PDB entry 1J49 | X-ray diffraction, 2.20 A resolution | chains A and B

== Chain A (and B) ==
Molecule: D-lactate dehydrogenase
From: Lactobacillus delbrueckii subsp. bulgaricus
Notes: EC 1.1.1.28; chain B of this document is another copy of the same molecule, construct and numbering; everything in this record applies to it too
UniProtKB: P26297 (LDHD_LACDE); residues 1-333 here = UniProt positions 1-333
Sequence (333 residues; numbered 1 to 333; the number before each row is that of its first residue):
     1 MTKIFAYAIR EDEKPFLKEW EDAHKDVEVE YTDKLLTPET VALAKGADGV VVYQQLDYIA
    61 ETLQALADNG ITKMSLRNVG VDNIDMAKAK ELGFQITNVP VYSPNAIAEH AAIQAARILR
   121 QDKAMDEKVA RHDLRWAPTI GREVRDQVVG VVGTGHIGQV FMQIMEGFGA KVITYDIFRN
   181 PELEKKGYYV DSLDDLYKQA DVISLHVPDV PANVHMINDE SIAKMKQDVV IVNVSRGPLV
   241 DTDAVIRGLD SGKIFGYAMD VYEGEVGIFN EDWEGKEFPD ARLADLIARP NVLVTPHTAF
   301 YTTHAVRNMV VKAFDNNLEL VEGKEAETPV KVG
Not modelled in the structure: 333
Residues lining bound ligands: NAD (nicotinamide-adenine-dinucleotide): Y102, I107, V152, G153, T154, G155, H156, I157, Y175, D176, I177, F178, H206, V207, P208, N213, V234, S235, R236, D260, V261, H297, T298, A299, F300
Curated features (UniProtKB/Swiss-Prot):
  - active site: R236, E265, H297 (Proton donor)
  - binding site (NAD(+)): H156, I157, D176, V207, P208, N213, V234 to R236, D260
  - mutagenesis: H206 (H206Q: Increase of activity), R236 (R236K: Decrease of activity), D260 (D260N: Decrease of activity), E265 (E265Q: Decrease of activity), H297 (H297Q: 90% loss of activity)

== Interface between chain A and chain B ==
Pairs across the interface (132; chain A residue first):
  R10(A) with W136(B)
  D12(A) with I140(B)
  S103(A) with E143(B), hydrogen bond; R145(B), hydrogen bond
  N105(A) with E143(B); R145(B), hydrogen bond
  A106(A) with R120(B), hydrogen bond (backbone-side chain); E143(B)
  E109(A) with E143(B); V144(B), hydrogen bond (side chain-backbone); R145(B), hydrogen bond (side chain-backbone); F168(B)
  H110(A) with R120(B)
  I113(A) with A116(B), hydrophobic; R117(B)
  A116(A) with I113(B), hydrophobic
  R117(A) with I113(B); R117(B); D122(B), salt bridge; D126(B), salt bridge
  R120(A) with A106(B), hydrogen bond (side chain-backbone); H110(B); T298(B), hydrogen bond (side chain-backbone); A299(B), hydrogen bond (side chain-backbone); T302(B)
  D122(A) with Q114(B); R117(B), salt bridge
  M125(A) with P296(B); T298(B)
  D126(A) with R117(B), salt bridge
  V129(A) with I287(B); V294(B); P296(B)
  R131(A) with E274(B), salt bridge
  H132(A) with D272(B); W273(B), hydrogen bond (backbone-backbone); E274(B), hydrogen bond (backbone-backbone); F278(B)
  D133(A) with D272(B)
  L134(A) with I268(B); F269(B); N270(B), hydrogen bond (backbone-backbone); E271(B), hydrogen bond (backbone-backbone); W273(B); F278(B), hydrophobic; P296(B)
  R135(A) with N270(B); E271(B); D272(B), salt bridge
  W136(A) with R10(B); Y53(B), hydrophobic; Q55(B); N270(B), hydrogen bond (backbone-side chain); P296(B), hydrogen bond (side chain-backbone); H297(B), hydrogen bond (side chain-backbone); T298(B); F300(B), hydrophobic; Y301(B)
  A137(A) with Y301(B)
  T139(A) with Y301(B)
  I140(A) with Y301(B); T302(B); T303(B)
  G141(A) with Y301(B), hydrogen bond (backbone-backbone); T302(B); T303(B), hydrogen bond (backbone-backbone)
  E143(A) with S103(B), hydrogen bond; N105(B); A106(B); E109(B); T302(B), hydrogen bond; H304(B); A305(B)
  V144(A) with E109(B), hydrogen bond (backbone-side chain)
  R145(A) with S103(B), hydrogen bond; N105(B), hydrogen bond; E109(B), hydrogen bond (backbone-side chain); H304(B), hydrogen bond
  D146(A) with H304(B), salt bridge
  Q163(A) with G167(B), hydrogen bond (side chain-backbone)
  I164(A) with G167(B); F168(B), hydrophobic
  G167(A) with I164(B); G167(B)
  F168(A) with E109(B); I164(B), hydrophobic; F168(B), hydrophobic
  I268(A) with L134(B)
  N270(A) with L134(B), hydrogen bond (backbone-backbone); R135(B); W136(B), hydrogen bond
  E271(A) with H132(B); D133(B); L134(B), hydrogen bond (backbone-backbone); R135(B)
  D272(A) with H132(B); D133(B); R135(B), salt bridge
  W273(A) with H132(B), hydrogen bond (backbone-backbone)
  E274(A) with R131(B), salt bridge; H132(B)
  F278(A) with H132(B); L134(B), hydrophobic
  I287(A) with V129(B)
  V294(A) with V129(B)
  P296(A) with M125(B); V129(B); L134(B); W136(B)
  H297(A) with W136(B)
  T298(A) with R120(B), hydrogen bond (backbone-side chain); M125(B); W136(B)
  A299(A) with R120(B), hydrogen bond (backbone-side chain)
  F300(A) with W136(B), hydrophobic
  Y301(A) with W136(B), hydrophobic; A137(B); P138(B); T139(B); I140(B), hydrophobic; G141(B), hydrogen bond (backbone-backbone)
  T302(A) with R120(B); I140(B); G141(B); E143(B), hydrogen bond
  T303(A) with I140(B); G141(B), hydrogen bond (backbone-backbone)
  H304(A) with E143(B); R145(B), hydrogen bond; D146(B), salt bridge
  A305(A) with E143(B)
  V306(A) with I140(B), hydrophobic
Interface residues without a listed pair, chain A (61 interface residues in all): Y53, P104, A130, P138, F269, L283, A284, T295
Interface residues without a listed pair, chain B (63 interface residues in all): D12, A130, R142, Q163, G169, A284, T295, V306

== Overview ==
Chain A and chain B form an interface of 61 and 63 residues respectively; the contacts include 36 hydrogen
bonds and 10 salt bridges. Among the polar pairs are R117(A)-D122(B), R117(A)-D126(B) and R131(A)-E274(B).
Ligands of chain A: NAD.
Both chains are D-lactate dehydrogenase (Lactobacillus delbrueckii subsp. bulgaricus). Entry 1J49 (Insights
into domain closure, substrate specificity and catalysis of D-lactate dehydrogenase from lactobacillus
bulgaricus) was determined by X-ray diffraction (same publication as 1J4A).
